7RQH - chain A; structure by X-ray diffraction, 3.20 A resolution.

Chain A:
Molecule: Probable carboxyl-terminal protease
Organism: Pseudomonas aeruginosa (strain ATCC 15692 / DSM 22644 / CIP 104116 / JCM 14847 / LMG 12228 / 1C / PRS 101 / PAO1)
UniProtKB: Q9HU50 (Q9HU50_PSEAE); numbering as in UniProt (aligned over 38-435)
Amino-acid sequence (402 residues; each row starts with the number of its first residue):
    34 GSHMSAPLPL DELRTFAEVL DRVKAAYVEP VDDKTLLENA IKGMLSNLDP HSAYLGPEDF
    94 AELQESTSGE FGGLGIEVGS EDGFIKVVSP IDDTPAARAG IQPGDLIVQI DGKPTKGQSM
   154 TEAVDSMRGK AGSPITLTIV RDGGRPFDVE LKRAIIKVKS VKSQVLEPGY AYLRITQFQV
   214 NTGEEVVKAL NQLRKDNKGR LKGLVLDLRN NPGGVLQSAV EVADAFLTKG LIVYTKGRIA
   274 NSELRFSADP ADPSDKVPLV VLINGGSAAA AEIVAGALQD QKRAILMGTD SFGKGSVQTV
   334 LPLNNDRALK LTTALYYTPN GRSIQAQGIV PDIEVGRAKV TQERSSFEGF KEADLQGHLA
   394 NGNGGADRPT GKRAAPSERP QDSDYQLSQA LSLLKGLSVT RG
Unresolved in the structure: 34-40, 88-190, 377-410
Sequence notes: expression tag (34-37); engineered mutation Ala302 (Ser in Q9HU50)
Reported in the primary citation:
  - mutagenesis - S302A: abolished catalytic activity on LbcA
  - mutagenesis - L426K/L430K: decreased catalytic activity
  - mutagenesis - L426A/L430A, L426K/L430K: unchanged expression
  - mutagenesis - L426A/L430A: decreased catalytic activity on PA1198

Overview:
The paper reports that S302A abolishes catalytic activity on LbcA; L426K/L430K reduce catalytic activity.
Chain A is Probable carboxyl-terminal protease (Pseudomonas aeruginosa (strain ATCC 15692 / DSM 22644 / CIP
104116 / JCM 14847 / LMG 12228 / 1C / PRS 101 / PAO1)); the structure, Crystal Structure of carboxyl-terminal
processing protease A mutant S302A, CtpA_S302A, of Pseudomonas aeruginosa, was determined by X-ray
diffraction, deposited together with 7RPQ and 7RQF.
